Entry 1ZYR (X-ray diffraction, 3.00 A resolution); this record covers chains D and E of the 6 polymer chains in the assembly.

== Chain D ==
Name: DNA-directed RNA polymerase subunit beta' chain
From: Thermus thermophilus
Notes: EC 2.7.7.6; fragment: subunit beta-prime
UniProt: Q8RQE8 (RPOC_THET8); residue numbers follow UniProt; this construct covers 1-1524
Sequence (1524 residues; row label = number of the first residue in the row):
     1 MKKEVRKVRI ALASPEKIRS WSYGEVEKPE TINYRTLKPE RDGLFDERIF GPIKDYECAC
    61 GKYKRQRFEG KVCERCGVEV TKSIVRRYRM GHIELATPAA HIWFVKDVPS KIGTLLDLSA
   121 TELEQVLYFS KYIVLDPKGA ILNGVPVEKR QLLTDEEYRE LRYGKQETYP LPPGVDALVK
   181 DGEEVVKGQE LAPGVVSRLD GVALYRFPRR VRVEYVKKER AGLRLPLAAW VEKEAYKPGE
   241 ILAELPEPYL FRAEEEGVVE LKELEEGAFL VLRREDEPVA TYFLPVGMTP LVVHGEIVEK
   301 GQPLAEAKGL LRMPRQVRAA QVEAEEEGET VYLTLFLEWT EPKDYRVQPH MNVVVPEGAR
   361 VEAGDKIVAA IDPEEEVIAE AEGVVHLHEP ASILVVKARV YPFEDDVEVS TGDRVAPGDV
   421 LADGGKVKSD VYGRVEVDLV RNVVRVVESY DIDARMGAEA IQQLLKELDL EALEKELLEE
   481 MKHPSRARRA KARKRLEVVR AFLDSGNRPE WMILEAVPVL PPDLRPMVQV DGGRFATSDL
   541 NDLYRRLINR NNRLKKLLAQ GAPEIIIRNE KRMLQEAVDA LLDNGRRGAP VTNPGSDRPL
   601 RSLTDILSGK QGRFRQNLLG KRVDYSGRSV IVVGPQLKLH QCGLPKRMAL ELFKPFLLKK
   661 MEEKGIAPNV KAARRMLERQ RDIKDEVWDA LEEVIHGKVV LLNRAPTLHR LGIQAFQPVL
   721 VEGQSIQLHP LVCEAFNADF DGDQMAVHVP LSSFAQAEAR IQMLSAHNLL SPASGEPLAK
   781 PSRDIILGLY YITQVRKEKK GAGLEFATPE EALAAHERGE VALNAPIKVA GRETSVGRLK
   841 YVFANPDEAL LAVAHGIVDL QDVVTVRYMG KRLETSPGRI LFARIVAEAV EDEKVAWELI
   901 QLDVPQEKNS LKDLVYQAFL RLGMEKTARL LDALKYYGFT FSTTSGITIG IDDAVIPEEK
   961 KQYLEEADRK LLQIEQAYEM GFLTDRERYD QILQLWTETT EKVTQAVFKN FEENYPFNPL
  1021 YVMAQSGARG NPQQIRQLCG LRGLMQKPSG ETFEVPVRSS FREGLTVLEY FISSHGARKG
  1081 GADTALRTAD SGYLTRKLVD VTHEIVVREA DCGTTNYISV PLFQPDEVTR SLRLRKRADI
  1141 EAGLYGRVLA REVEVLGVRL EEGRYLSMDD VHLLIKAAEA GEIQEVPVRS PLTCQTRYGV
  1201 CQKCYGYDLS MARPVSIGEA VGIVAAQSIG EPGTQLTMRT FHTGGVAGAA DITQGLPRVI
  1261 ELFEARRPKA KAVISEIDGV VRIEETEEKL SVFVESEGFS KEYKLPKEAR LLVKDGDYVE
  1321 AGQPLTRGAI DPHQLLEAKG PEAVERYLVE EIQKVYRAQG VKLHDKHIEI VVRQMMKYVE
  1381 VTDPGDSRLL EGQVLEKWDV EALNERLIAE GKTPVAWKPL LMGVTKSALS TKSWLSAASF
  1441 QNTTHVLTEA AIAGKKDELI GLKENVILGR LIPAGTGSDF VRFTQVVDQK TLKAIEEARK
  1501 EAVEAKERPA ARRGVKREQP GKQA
Not modelled in the structure: 1, 252-363, 1506-1524
Disulfide bonds: Cys1194-Cys1204
Bound ions: Zn2+ site 1: Cys58, Cys60, Cys76; Mg2+: Asp739, Asp741; Zn2+ site 2 near Thr1196 (its only coordinating residue here)
Small-molecule neighbours: streptolydigin (STD): Ala1082, Asp1083, Ala1085, Leu1086, Asp1090, Pro1257

== Chain E ==
Name: DNA-directed RNA polymerase omega chain
From: Thermus thermophilus
Notes: fragment: subunit omega
UniProt: Q8RQE7 (RPOZ_THET8); residue numbers follow UniProt; this construct covers 1-99
Sequence (99 residues; each row starts with the number of its first residue):
     1 MAEPGIDKLF GMVDSKYRLT VVVAKRAQQL LRHGFKNTVL EPEERPKMQT LEGLFDDPNA
    61 ETWAMKELLT GRLVFGENLV PEDRLQKEME RIYPGEREE
Not modelled in the structure: 1, 97-99

== How chain D and chain E interact ==
Residue-residue contacts (89; chain D residue first):
  His640(D) - Ala2(E)
  Glu693(D) - Met48(E)
  His696(D) - Met48(E)
  His696(D) - Leu54(E)
  His696(D) - Asn59(E)
  Gly697(D) - Asn59(E)
  Lys698(D) - Asn59(E)
  Phe754(D) - Ala24(E)  hydrophobic
  Phe754(D) - Gln28(E)
  Ala757(D) - Ala24(E)  hydrophobic
  Glu758(D) - Thr20(E)
  Arg760(D) - Glu3(E)  salt bridge
  Arg760(D) - Asn59(E)  hydrogen bond
  Arg760(D) - Glu61(E)  salt bridge
  Arg760(D) - Thr62(E)  hydrogen bond
  Ile761(D) - Glu3(E)
  Ile761(D) - Thr20(E)
  Ile761(D) - Val23(E)  hydrophobic
  Ile761(D) - Met65(E)  hydrophobic
  Gln762(D) - Lys16(E)
  Gln762(D) - Tyr17(E)
  Gln762(D) - Thr20(E)
  Leu764(D) - Ala2(E)  hydrophobic
  Ala766(D) - Ala2(E)  hydrophobic
  His767(D) - Ala2(E)
  His767(D) - Glu3(E)  salt bridge
  Gly923(D) - Asp7(E)
  Met924(D) - Asp7(E)  hydrogen bond (backbone-side chain)
  Glu925(D) - Glu3(E)
  Glu925(D) - Pro4(E)
  Glu925(D) - Gly5(E)  hydrogen bond (side chain-backbone)
  Glu925(D) - Ile6(E)
  Glu925(D) - Asp7(E)
  Ala928(D) - Ala2(E)
  Leu1209(D) - Lys16(E)
  Ser1210(D) - Lys16(E)
  Met1211(D) - Phe10(E)  hydrophobic
  Met1211(D) - Lys16(E)
  Arg1213(D) - Asp7(E)  salt bridge
  Ser1216(D) - Lys16(E)
  Ile1217(D) - Asp14(E)
  Ile1217(D) - Ser15(E)  hydrogen bond (backbone-side chain)
  Ile1217(D) - Tyr17(E)
  Gly1218(D) - Tyr17(E)
  Glu1219(D) - Tyr17(E)  hydrogen bond
  Gly1475(D) - Tyr17(E)
  Thr1476(D) - Tyr17(E)
  Thr1476(D) - Thr20(E)
  Thr1476(D) - Val21(E)
  Phe1480(D) - Asp14(E)
  Phe1480(D) - Arg18(E)  hydrogen bond (backbone-side chain)
  Phe1480(D) - Glu77(E)
  Val1481(D) - Tyr17(E)
  Val1481(D) - Arg18(E)
  Val1481(D) - Val21(E)  hydrophobic
  Phe1483(D) - Glu77(E)
  Thr1484(D) - Val22(E)
  Thr1484(D) - Lys25(E)  hydrogen bond (backbone-side chain)
  Thr1484(D) - Gly76(E)
  Gln1485(D) - Val74(E)
  Gln1485(D) - Phe75(E)
  Gln1485(D) - Gly76(E)  hydrogen bond (backbone-backbone)
  Gln1485(D) - Asn78(E)
  Gln1485(D) - Leu79(E)
  Gln1485(D) - Val80(E)  hydrogen bond (side chain-backbone)
  Gln1485(D) - Glu82(E)
  Val1486(D) - Val22(E)
  Val1486(D) - Arg26(E)
  Val1486(D) - Leu73(E)  hydrophobic
  Val1486(D) - Val74(E)
  Val1487(D) - Leu73(E)
  Val1487(D) - Val74(E)  hydrogen bond (backbone-backbone)
  Val1487(D) - Leu79(E)  hydrophobic
  Val1487(D) - Leu85(E)  hydrophobic
  Asp1488(D) - Val39(E)
  Asp1488(D) - Leu73(E)
  Asp1488(D) - Met89(E)
  Asp1488(D) - Tyr93(E)  hydrogen bond
  Gln1489(D) - Arg72(E)
  Gln1489(D) - Val74(E)
  Lys1490(D) - Thr38(E)  hydrogen bond (side chain-backbone)
  Lys1490(D) - Tyr93(E)
  Thr1491(D) - Met89(E)
  Thr1491(D) - Tyr93(E)
  Ala1494(D) - Glu88(E)
  Ala1494(D) - Ile92(E)  hydrophobic
  Ile1495(D) - Val80(E)  hydrophobic
  Ile1495(D) - Arg84(E)
  Ala1498(D) - Arg84(E)
Also at the interface, not in a pair above, chain D (48 interface residues in all): Glu692, Ser753, Asn768, Arg1482, Leu1492, Glu1501
Also at the interface, not in a pair above, chain E (50 interface residues in all): Gln29, Leu31, Asn37, Lys47, Ala60, Arg91

== Summary ==
48 residues of chain D and 50 residues of chain E are in contact; the contacts include 13 hydrogen bonds and 4
salt bridges. Among the polar pairs are Arg760(D)-Glu3(E), Arg760(D)-Glu61(E) and His767(D)-Glu3(E). Ligands
of chain D: streptolydigin.
Here chain D is DNA-directed RNA polymerase subunit beta' chain and chain E is DNA-directed RNA polymerase
omega chain, both from Thermus thermophilus. Entry 1ZYR (Structure of Thermus thermophilus RNA polymerase
holoenzyme in complex with the antibiotic streptolydigin) was determined by X-ray diffraction together with
2CW0 from the same study.
